8DN3 - chains B and C of the 5 polymer chains in the assembly; structure by electron microscopy, 3.55 A resolution.

== Chain B ==
Name: Glycine receptor subunit alpha-1
Organism: Homo sapiens
UniProtKB: P23415 (GLRA1_HUMAN); aligned to UniProt positions 29-395 over residues 1-428 (the alignment contains insertions or deletions, so no single offset holds)
Chain sequence (367 residues; row label = number of the first residue in the row; note: 61 numbers in that range are skipped by the numbering (no residue carries them; nothing is unmodelled there)):
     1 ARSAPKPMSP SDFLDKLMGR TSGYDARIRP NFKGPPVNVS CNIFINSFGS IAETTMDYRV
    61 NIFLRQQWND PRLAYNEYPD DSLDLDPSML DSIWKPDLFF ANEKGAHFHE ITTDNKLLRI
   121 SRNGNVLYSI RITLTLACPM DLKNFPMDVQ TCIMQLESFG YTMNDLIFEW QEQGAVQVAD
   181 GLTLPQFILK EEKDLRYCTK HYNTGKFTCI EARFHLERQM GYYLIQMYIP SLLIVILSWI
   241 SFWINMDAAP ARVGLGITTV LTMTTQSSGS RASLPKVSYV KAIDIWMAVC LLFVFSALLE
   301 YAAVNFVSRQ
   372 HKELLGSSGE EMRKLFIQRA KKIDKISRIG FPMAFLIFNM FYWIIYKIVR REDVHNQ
Unresolved in the structure: 1-7, 372-382, 420-428
Differences from the reference sequence: conflict Gly377 (Ser406 in P23415), Ser378 (Lys407 in P23415), Gly380 (Pro409 in P23415)
Cystine bridges: Cys138-Cys152, Cys198-Cys209
Ligand contacts: N-acetylglucosamine (NAG; 2-acetamido-2-deoxy-beta-D-glucopyranose): Asn31, Pro35, Pro36, Asn38
UniProt features mapped onto this chain:
  - binding site (glycine): Arg65, Ser129, Thr204
  - binding site (Zn(2+)): Glu192, Asp194, His215
  - binding site (strychnine): Tyr202 to Phe207
  - site: Leu261 (Important for obstruction of the ion pore in the closed conformation)
  - glycosylation: Asn38 (N-linked (GlcNAc...) asparagine)
What the authors report for this chain:
  - mutagenesis - A251C/A302C: unchanged signaling
  - disease-associated variants - R271L, R271P, R271Q: decreased signaling (citing earlier work)
  - mutagenesis - A251C/V253C: decreased signaling in response to hydrogen peroxide

== Chain C ==
Name: Glycine receptor subunit alpha-1
Organism: Homo sapiens
UniProtKB: P23415 (GLRA1_HUMAN); aligned to UniProt positions 29-395 over residues 1-428 (the alignment contains insertions or deletions, so no single offset holds)
Chain sequence (367 residues; numbered 1 to 428; 61 numbers in that range are skipped by the numbering (no residue carries them; nothing is unmodelled there); the number before each row is that of its first residue):
     1 ARSAPKPMSP SDFLDKLMGR TSGYDARIRP NFKGPPVNVS CNIFINSFGS IAETTMDYRV
    61 NIFLRQQWND PRLAYNEYPD DSLDLDPSML DSIWKPDLFF ANEKGAHFHE ITTDNKLLRI
   121 SRNGNVLYSI RITLTLACPM DLKNFPMDVQ TCIMQLESFG YTMNDLIFEW QEQGAVQVAD
   181 GLTLPQFILK EEKDLRYCTK HYNTGKFTCI EARFHLERQM GYYLIQMYIP SLLIVILSWI
   241 SFWINMDAAP ARVGLGITTV LTMTTQSSGS RASLPKVSYV KAIDIWMAVC LLFVFSALLE
   301 YAAVNFVSRQ HKE
   375 LLGSSGEEMR KLFIQRAKKI DKISRIGFPM AFLIFNMFYW IIYKIVRRED VHNQ
Unresolved in the structure: 1-7, 375-382, 420-428
Differences from the reference sequence: conflict Gly377 (Ser406 in P23415), Ser378 (Lys407 in P23415), Gly380 (Pro409 in P23415)
Cystine bridges: Cys138-Cys152, Cys198-Cys209
Covalently attached groups: N-acetylglucosamine (NAG) linked to Asn38
UniProt features mapped onto this chain:
  - binding site (glycine): Arg65, Ser129, Thr204
  - binding site (Zn(2+)): Glu192, Asp194, His215
  - binding site (strychnine): Tyr202 to Phe207
  - site: Leu261 (Important for obstruction of the ion pore in the closed conformation)
  - glycosylation: Asn38 (N-linked (GlcNAc...) asparagine)
What the authors report for this chain:
  - mutagenesis - A251C/A302C: unchanged signaling
  - disease-associated variants - R271L, R271P, R271Q: decreased signaling (citing earlier work)
  - mutagenesis - A251C/V253C: decreased signaling in response to hydrogen peroxide

== Chain B / chain C interface ==
Contacting residue pairs - 77 pairs, chain B then chain C:
  Asp25(B) - Ser11(C)
  Arg27(B) - Ser11(C)  hydrogen bond
  Arg27(B) - Asp86(C)
  Arg27(B) - Met89(C)
  Thr54(B) - Pro185(C)
  Met56(B) - Pro185(C)
  Pro96(B) - Thr113(C)
  Asp97(B) - Thr113(C)
  Leu98(B) - Ile111(C)
  Leu98(B) - Thr112(C)  hydrogen bond (backbone-side chain)
  Phe99(B) - Phe63(C)  hydrophobic
  Phe99(B) - Asn115(C)
  Ala101(B) - Asn46(C)
  Ala101(B) - Arg131(C)  hydrogen bond (backbone-side chain)
  Glu103(B) - His109(C)  salt bridge
  Glu103(B) - Ile111(C)
  Glu103(B) - Asn115(C)
  Glu103(B) - Arg131(C)  salt bridge
  Lys104(B) - Ser47(C)  hydrogen bond
  Lys104(B) - Asn61(C)
  Gly105(B) - His109(C)
  Ala106(B) - Ile111(C)  hydrophobic
  His107(B) - Ile111(C)
  Phe108(B) - Glu110(C)
  Phe108(B) - Thr112(C)
  Ile130(B) - Thr112(C)
  Pro139(B) - Thr183(C)
  Met140(B) - Thr183(C)
  Phe159(B) - Phe63(C)  hydrophobic
  Phe159(B) - Asn115(C)
  Phe159(B) - Lys116(C)
  Phe159(B) - Leu117(C)  hydrophobic
  Gly160(B) - Asp84(C)
  Gly160(B) - Leu117(C)
  Val253(B) - Ile244(C)  hydrophobic
  Val253(B) - Ala251(C)
  Val253(B) - Leu255(C)  hydrophobic
  Ile257(B) - Gly254(C)
  Ile257(B) - Leu255(C)  hydrophobic
  Ile257(B) - Thr258(C)
  Val260(B) - Leu237(C)  hydrophobic
  Leu261(B) - Leu261(C)  hydrophobic
  Leu261(B) - Thr262(C)
  Thr264(B) - Thr262(C)
  Thr264(B) - Gln266(C)
  Ser267(B) - Gln226(C)  hydrogen bond
  Ser268(B) - Thr265(C)
  Ser268(B) - Gly269(C)
  Arg271(B) - Tyr222(C)
  Arg271(B) - Gln226(C)
  Arg271(B) - Met227(C)
  Arg271(B) - Gln266(C)
  Arg271(B) - Ser273(C)
  Lys276(B) - Gln186(C)  hydrogen bond (backbone-side chain)
  Val277(B) - Tyr222(C)
  Ser278(B) - Gln186(C)
  Ser278(B) - Gln219(C)
  Ser278(B) - Met220(C)
  Ser278(B) - Gly221(C)  hydrogen bond (backbone-backbone)
  Ser278(B) - Tyr222(C)  hydrogen bond (backbone-backbone)
  Ser278(B) - Tyr223(C)
  Tyr279(B) - Gln219(C)
  Tyr279(B) - Tyr222(C)
  Lys281(B) - Tyr222(C)
  Asp284(B) - Tyr222(C)
  Asp284(B) - Gln226(C)  hydrogen bond
  Leu291(B) - Pro230(C)  hydrophobic
  Phe295(B) - Leu233(C)  hydrophobic
  Phe295(B) - Ile236(C)  hydrophobic
  Phe295(B) - Leu237(C)  hydrophobic
  Leu298(B) - Leu237(C)  hydrophobic
  Leu299(B) - Ile240(C)  hydrophobic
  Ala302(B) - Ile240(C)  hydrophobic
  Asn305(B) - Ile244(C)
  Phe306(B) - Trp243(C)  hydrophobic
  Arg309(B) - Trp243(C)  hydrogen bond (side chain-backbone)
  Arg309(B) - Asn245(C)
Interface residues without a listed pair, chain B (52 interface residues in all): Ile28, Thr55, Phe100, Asn102, Ile132, Tyr202, Ala249, Pro250, Val280, Ala288
Interface residues without a listed pair, chain C (53 interface residues in all): Ser9, Pro10, Phe44, Ser50, Ser129, Ile225, Ile234, Arg399

== Overview ==
The interface between chain B and chain C involves 52 residues on one side and 53 on the other, with 10
hydrogen bonds and 2 salt bridges. Among the polar pairs are Glu103(B)-His109(C), Glu103(B)-Arg131(C) and
Arg27(B)-Ser11(C). The paper reports that R271L, R271P and R271Q of chain B reduce signaling; R271L, R271P and
R271Q of chain C reduce signaling; 10 substitutions were tested in all.
Chain B and chain C are both Glycine receptor subunit alpha-1 (Homo sapiens); the structure, Cryo-EM structure
of human Glycine Receptor alpha1-beta heteromer, apo state, was determined by electron microscopy (same
publication as 8DN2, 8DN4 and 8DN5).
